Entry 4ODC (X-ray diffraction, 1.54 A resolution); this record covers chains A and B.

== Chain A ==
Protein: Hemoglobin subunit alpha
Organism: Trematomus bernacchii
UniProtKB: P80043 (HBA_TREBE); residues 2-143 here correspond to UniProt positions 1-142 (UniProt number = residue number - 1)
Sequence (143 residues; row label = number of the first residue in the row):
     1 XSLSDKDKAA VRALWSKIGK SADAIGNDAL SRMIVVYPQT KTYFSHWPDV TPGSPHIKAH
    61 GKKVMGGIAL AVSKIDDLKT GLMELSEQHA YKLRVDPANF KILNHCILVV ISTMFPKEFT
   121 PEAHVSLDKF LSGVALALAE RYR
Modified positions: ACE (acetyl group) at position 1
Sequence notes: acetylation (1)
Ion coordination: heme Fe: His89 (together with cyanide ion)
Small-molecule neighbours:
  - cyanide ion (CYN): Leu30, Phe44, His60, Val64, His89
  - heme (HEM): Met33, Thr40, Tyr43, Phe44, His46, Trp47, His60, Lys63, Val64, Gly67, Ile68, Leu85, Gln88, His89, Leu93, Val95, Asn99, Phe100, Leu103, Asn104, Ile107, Val134, Leu138
UniProt features mapped onto this chain:
  - binding site (O2): His60
  - binding site (heme b): His89
  - modified residue: Ser2 (N-acetylserine)

== Chain B ==
Protein: Hemoglobin subunit beta
Organism: Trematomus bernacchii
UniProtKB: P80044 (HBB_TREBE); residues 1-146 here correspond to UniProt positions 2-147 (UniProt number = residue number + 1)
Sequence (146 residues; each row starts with the number of its first residue):
     1 VEWTDKERSI ISDIFSHMDY DDIGPKALSR CLIVYPWTQR HFSGFGNLYN AEAIIGNANV
    61 AAHGIKVLHG LDRGVKNMDN IAATYADLST LHSEKLHVDP DNFKLLSDCI TIVLAAKMGH
   121 AFTAETQGAF QKFLAVVVSA LGKQYH
Ion coordination: heme Fe: His92 (together with cyanide ion)
Small-molecule neighbours:
  - cyanide ion (CYN): Phe42, His63, Val67, His92
  - heme (HEM): Thr38, His41, Phe42, Phe45, His63, Lys66, Val67, Gly70, Leu71, Leu88, Leu91, His92, Leu96, Val98, Asn102, Phe103, Leu106, Leu141
UniProt features mapped onto this chain:
  - binding site (heme b): His63, His92

== Chain A / chain B interface ==
Residue-residue contacts - 32 pairs, chain A then chain B:
  Arg32(A) - Phe122(B)  hydrogen bond (side chain-backbone)
  Arg32(A) - Thr123(B)
  Arg32(A) - Ala124(B)
  Arg32(A) - Gln127(B)  hydrogen bond
  Val35(A) - Ala124(B)  hydrophobic
  Val36(A) - Ala124(B)
  Val36(A) - Gly128(B)
  Val36(A) - Gln131(B)
  Tyr37(A) - Gln131(B)  hydrogen bond
  His105(A) - Asp108(B)
  His105(A) - Gln131(B)  hydrogen bond
  Val109(A) - Phe122(B)  hydrophobic
  Val109(A) - Gln127(B)
  Ser112(A) - Ile112(B)  hydrogen bond (side chain-backbone)
  Ser112(A) - Ala116(B)  hydrogen bond (side chain-backbone)
  Thr113(A) - Ala115(B)
  Thr113(A) - Gly119(B)
  Met114(A) - His120(B)
  Pro116(A) - Ala116(B)  hydrophobic
  Phe119(A) - Arg30(B)  hydrogen bond (backbone-side chain)
  Phe119(A) - Ile112(B)  hydrophobic
  Thr120(A) - Arg30(B)
  Pro121(A) - Arg30(B)
  Pro121(A) - Ile33(B)  hydrophobic
  Pro121(A) - Val34(B)
  Glu122(A) - Ala51(B)
  His124(A) - Arg30(B)  hydrogen bond
  His124(A) - Val34(B)
  His124(A) - Ile112(B)
  Val125(A) - Ile33(B)
  Val125(A) - Val34(B)
  Asp128(A) - Tyr35(B)
Interface residues without a listed pair, chain A (20 interface residues in all): Asp28, Cys106, Leu108
Interface residues without a listed pair, chain B (20 interface residues in all): Ile55, Thr111, Glu125

== In short ==
The chain A/chain B interface involves 20 residues from each chain; the contacts include 8 hydrogen bonds.
Polar pairs include Arg32(A)-Phe122(B), Arg32(A)-Gln127(B) and Tyr37(A)-Gln131(B). Chain A binds cyanide ion
and heme. Chain B binds cyanide ion and heme.
Chain A is Hemoglobin subunit alpha and chain B is Hemoglobin subunit beta, both from Trematomus bernacchii;
the structure, Crystal structure of Trematomus bernacchii hemoglobin in a partially cyanided state, was
determined by X-ray diffraction.
